Entry 8VAL (electron microscopy, 3.70 A resolution); this record covers chains B and F of the 9 polymer chains in the assembly.

Chain B:
Protein: DNA polymerase III subunit tau
Source organism: Escherichia coli
Notes: EC 2.7.7.7
UniProt: P06710 (DPO3X_ECOLI); numbering as in UniProt (aligned over 1-373)
Chain sequence (376 residues; each row starts with the number of its first residue; numbers below 1 keep their minus sign (Gly-2 is residue -2)):
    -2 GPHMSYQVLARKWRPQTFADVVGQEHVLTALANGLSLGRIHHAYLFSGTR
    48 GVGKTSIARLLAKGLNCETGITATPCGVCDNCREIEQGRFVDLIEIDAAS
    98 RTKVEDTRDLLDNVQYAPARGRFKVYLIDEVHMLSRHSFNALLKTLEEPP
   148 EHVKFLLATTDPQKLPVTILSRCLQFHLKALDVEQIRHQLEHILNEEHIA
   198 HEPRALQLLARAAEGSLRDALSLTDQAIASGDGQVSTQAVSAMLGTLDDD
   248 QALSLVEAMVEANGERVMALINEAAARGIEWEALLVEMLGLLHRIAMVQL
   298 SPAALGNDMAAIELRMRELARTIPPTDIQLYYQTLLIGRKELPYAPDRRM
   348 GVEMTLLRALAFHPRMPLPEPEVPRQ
Disordered / not traced: 364-373
Differences from the reference sequence: expression tag (-2 to 0)
Ion coordination: Mg2+: Thr52 (together with ADP); Zn2+: Cys64, Cys73, Cys76, Cys79
Ligand contacts: ADP / beryllium trifluoride: Leu6, Ala7, Arg8, Trp10, Arg11, Pro12, Asp17, Val18, Val19, Gln21, Thr46, Arg47, Gly48, Val49, Gly50, Lys51, Thr52, Ser53, Glu127, Thr157, Leu178, Leu214, Arg215, Leu218
Curated features (UniProtKB/Swiss-Prot):
  - binding site (ATP): Gly45 to Thr52
  - binding site (Zn(2+)): Cys64, Cys73, Cys76, Cys79
  - mutagenesis: Gly118 (G118D: In dnaX2016(Ts); present in both isoforms, unable to grow at 42 degrees Celsius)
Reported in the primary citation:
  - catalytic residues: Glu127 (citing earlier work)
  - mutagenesis - K141A: decreased catalytic activity

Chain F:
Protein: Beta sliding clamp
Source organism: Escherichia coli
UniProt: P0A988 (DPO3B_ECOLI); residues 1-366 here = UniProt positions 1-366
Chain sequence (369 residues; row label = number of the first residue in the row; numbers below 1 keep their minus sign (Gly-2 is residue -2)):
    -2 GPHMKFTVEREHLLKPLQQVSGPLGGRPTLPILGNLLLQVADGTLSLTGT
    48 DLEMEMVARVALVQPHEPGATTVPARKFFDICRGLPEGAEIAVQLEGERM
    98 LVRSGRSRFSLSTLPAADFPNLDDWQSEVEFTLPQATMKRLIEATQFSMA
   148 HQDVRYYLNGMLFETEGEELRTVATDGHRLAVCSMPIGQSLPSHSVIVPR
   198 KGVIELMRMLDGGDNPLRVQIGSNNIRAHVGDFIFTSKLVDGRFPDYRRV
   248 LPKNPDKHLEAGCDLLKQAFARAAILSNEKFRGVRLYVSENQLKITANNP
   298 EQEEAEEILDVTYSGAEMEIGFNVSYVLDVLNALKCENVRMMLTDSVSSV
   348 QIEDAASQSAAYVVMPMRL
Differences from the reference sequence: expression tag (-2 to 0)
Curated features (UniProtKB/Swiss-Prot):
  - binding site (DNA): Arg24, Arg73, Gln149, Tyr153, Tyr154
  - mutagenesis: Arg24 (R24A: Mild defect in DNA replication, impaired loading of clamp on DNA, polymerase speed is wild-type. More severe replication defect and very poor clamp loading; when associated with A-149), Gly66 (G66E: In dnaN159; a temperature- and UV-sensitive mutation, displays altered DNA polymerase usage, chronically induced SOS response; when associated with A-174), Ala133 (A133T: Reduction of synthesis of beta*, probably due to mutation of its promoter), Met135 (M135L: 3-fold reduction of synthesis of beta*, probably due to loss of its start codon), Met146 (M146L: No effect on synthesis of beta*), Gln149 (Q149A: Mild defect in DNA replication, impaired loading of clamp on DNA, polymerase speed is wild-type. More severe replication defect and very poor clamp loading; when associated with A-24), Tyr153 to Tyr154 (Very poor loading of clamp on DNA, polymerase speed is wild-type), Gly174 (G174A: In dnaN159; a temperature- and UV-sensitive mutation, displays altered DNA polymerase usage, chronically induced SOS response; when associated with A-66), Gln265 to Leu366 (In dnaN806; temperature sensitive), Ile272 to Leu273 (Monomeric in solution, binds very tightly to subunit delta (holA). The monomer binds tightly to linear and circular DNA. Cannot bind both Pol III and IV simultaneously)

How chain B and chain F interact:
Residue-residue contacts (17):
  Ile93(B) with Thr26(F)
  Ser97(B) with Arg24(F), hydrogen bond (backbone-side chain)
  Arg98(B) with Arg24(F); Pro25(F), hydrogen bond (side chain-backbone); Thr26(F), hydrogen bond (side chain-backbone)
  Val111(B) with Tyr153(F)
  Gln112(B) with Tyr153(F); Asp238(F), hydrogen bond (backbone-backbone)
  Tyr113(B) with Glu50(F), hydrogen bond; Pro196(F); Lys235(F); Val237(F), hydrophobic
  Ala114(B) with Asp238(F)
  Thr142(B) with Tyr153(F)
  Glu145(B) with Tyr153(F)
  Pro147(B) with Tyr153(F)
  His149(B) with Asp238(F)
Interface residues without a listed pair, chain B (17 interface residues in all): Asp103, Arg105, Asp106, Pro115, Ala116, Arg117
Interface residues without a listed pair, chain F (15 interface residues in all): Asp48, Asp120, Gln149, Asn156, Asn221, Leu236

In short:
Chain B and chain F form an interface of 17 and 15 residues respectively, with 5 hydrogen bonds. Polar
contacts include Ser97(B)-Arg24(F), Arg98(B)-Pro25(F) and Arg98(B)-Thr26(F). Bound to chain B: ADP / beryllium
trifluoride. The paper reports the catalytic residue Glu127(B); K141A of chain B reduces catalytic activity.
Chain B is DNA polymerase III subunit tau and chain F is Beta sliding clamp, both from Escherichia coli; the
structure, Structure of the E. coli clamp loader bound to the beta clamp in a Open-DNAp/t conformation, was
determined by electron microscopy (same publication as 8VAM, 8VAN, 8VAP, 8VAQ, 8VAR, 8VAS and 8VAT).
